7YHN - chains D and E of the 5 polymer chains in the assembly; structure by X-ray diffraction, 2.60 A resolution.

# Chain D
Name: Tubulin beta chain
From: Sus scrofa
Reference sequence: P02554 (TBB_PIG); residues 1-445 here = UniProt positions 1-445
Chain sequence (445 residues; each row starts with the number of its first residue):
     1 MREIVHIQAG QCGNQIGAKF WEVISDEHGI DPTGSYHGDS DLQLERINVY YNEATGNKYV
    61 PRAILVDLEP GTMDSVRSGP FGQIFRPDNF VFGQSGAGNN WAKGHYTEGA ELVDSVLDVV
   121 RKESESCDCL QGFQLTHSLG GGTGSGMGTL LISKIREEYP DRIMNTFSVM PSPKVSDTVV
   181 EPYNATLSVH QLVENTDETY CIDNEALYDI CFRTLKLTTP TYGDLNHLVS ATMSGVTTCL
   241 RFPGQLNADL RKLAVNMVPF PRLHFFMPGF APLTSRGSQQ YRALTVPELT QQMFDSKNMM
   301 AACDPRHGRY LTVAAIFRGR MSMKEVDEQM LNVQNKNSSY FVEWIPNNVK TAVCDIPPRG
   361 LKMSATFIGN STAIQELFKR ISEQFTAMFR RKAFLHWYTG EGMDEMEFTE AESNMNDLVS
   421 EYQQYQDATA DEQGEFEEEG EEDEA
Unresolved in the structure: 1, 246-248, 275-281, 432-445
Construct notes: conflict Thr55 (Ala in P02554), Met170 (Val in P02554), Ser296 (Ala in P02554), Ile316 (Val in P02554)
UniProt features mapped onto this chain:
  - motif: Met1 to Ile4 (MREI motif)
  - binding site (GTP): Gln11, Glu69, Ser138, Gly142, Thr143, Gly144, Asn204, Asn226
  - binding site (Mg(2+)): Glu69
  - modified residue: Ser40 (Phosphoserine), Lys58 (N6-acetyllysine), Ser172 (Phosphoserine), Thr285 (Phosphothreonine), Thr290 (Phosphothreonine), Arg318 (Omega-N-methylarginine), Glu438 (5-glutamyl polyglutamate)
  - cross-link (Glycyl lysine isopeptide (Lys-Gly)): Lys58 (interchain with G-Cter in ubiquitin), Lys324 (interchain with G-Cter in ubiquitin)
  - natural variant: His37 (H37V: In 2nd form), Asn48 (N48S: In 2nd form), Ser275 (S275A: In 2nd form)

# Chain E
Name: Stathmin
From: Sus scrofa
Reference sequence: F2Z508 (F2Z508_PIG); residues 2-142 here correspond to UniProt positions 49-189 (UniProt number = residue number + 47)
Chain sequence (152 residues; each row starts with the number of its first residue):
     1 ADMEVIELNK CTSGQSFEVI LKPPSFDGVP EFNASLPRRR DPSLEEIQKK LEAAEERRKY
    61 QEAELLKHLA EKREHEREVI QKAIEENNNF IKMAKEKLAQ KMESNKENRE AHLAAMLERL
   121 QEKDKHAEEV RKNKELKEEA SRLEHHHHHH HH
Unresolved in the structure: 1, 25-40, 141-152
Construct notes: expression tag (1, 143-152)

# Chain D / chain E interface
Residue-residue contacts (21; chain D residue first):
  Tyr106(D) with His126(E), hydrogen bond; Ala127(E), hydrophobic; Val130(E), hydrophobic; Arg131(E), hydrogen bond (backbone-side chain)
  Ser153(D) with Leu120(E); Lys123(E)
  Lys154(D) with Asp124(E), salt bridge
  Arg156(D) with Met116(E); Leu120(E)
  Glu157(D) with Leu117(E); Leu120(E); Asp124(E)
  Pro160(D) with Met116(E)
  Gln191(D) with Lys123(E), hydrogen bond
  Asn195(D) with Lys123(E)
  Thr399(D) with Lys137(E), hydrogen bond (backbone-side chain)
  Gly400(D) with Lys134(E)
  Glu401(D) with Val130(E); Lys134(E), salt bridge
  Gly402(D) with Val130(E)
  Glu407(D) with His126(E), salt bridge
Also at the interface, not in a pair above, chain D (18 interface residues in all): Thr107, Ala110, Asp161, Met403, Asp404
Also at the interface, not in a pair above, chain E (13 interface residues in all): Arg109, Asn133

# Summary
18 residues of chain D face 13 of chain E across their interface, with 4 hydrogen bonds and 3 salt bridges.
Among the polar pairs are Lys154(D)-Asp124(E), Glu401(D)-Lys134(E) and Glu407(D)-His126(E). Curated annotation
(UniProt) lists 8 GTP-binding residues and Mg2+-binding residue Glu69(D) on chain D.
Here chain D is Tubulin beta chain and chain E is Stathmin, both from Sus scrofa. Entry 7YHN (Anti-tumor agent
Y48 in complex with tubulin) was determined by X-ray diffraction.
